Entry 9ERS (X-ray diffraction, 1.59 A resolution); this record covers chains L and M of the 4 polymer chains in the assembly.

[Chain L (and M)]
Protein: Hydrogenase-2 large chain
From: Escherichia coli
Notes: EC 1.12.99.6; chain M of this document is another copy of the same molecule, construct and numbering; everything in this record applies to it too
UniProt: P0ACE0 (MBHM_ECOLI); residues 1-567 here = UniProt positions 1-567
Sequence (567 residues; row label = number of the first residue in the row):
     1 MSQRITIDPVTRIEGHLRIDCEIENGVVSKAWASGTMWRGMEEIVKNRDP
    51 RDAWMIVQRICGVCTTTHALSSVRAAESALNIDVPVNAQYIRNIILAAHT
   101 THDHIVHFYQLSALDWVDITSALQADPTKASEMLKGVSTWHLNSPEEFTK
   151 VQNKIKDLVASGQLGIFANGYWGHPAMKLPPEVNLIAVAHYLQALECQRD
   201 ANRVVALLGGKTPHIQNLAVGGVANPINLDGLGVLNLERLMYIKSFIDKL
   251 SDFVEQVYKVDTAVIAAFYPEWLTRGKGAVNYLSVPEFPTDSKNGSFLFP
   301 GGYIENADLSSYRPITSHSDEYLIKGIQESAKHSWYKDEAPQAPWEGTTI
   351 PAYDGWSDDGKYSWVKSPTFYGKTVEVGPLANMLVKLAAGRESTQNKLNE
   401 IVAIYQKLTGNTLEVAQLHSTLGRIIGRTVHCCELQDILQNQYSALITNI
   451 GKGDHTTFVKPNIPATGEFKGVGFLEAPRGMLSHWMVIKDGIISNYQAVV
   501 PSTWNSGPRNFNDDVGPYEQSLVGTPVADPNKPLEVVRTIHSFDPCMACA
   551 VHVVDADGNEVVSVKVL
Not modelled in the structure: 1, 553-567
Ion coordination: Mg2+: Glu42, Ala498; Ni2+: Cys61, Cys64, Cys546, Cys549; carbonmonoxide-(dicyano) iron Fe: Cys64, Cys549
Small-molecule neighbours: carbonmonoxide-(dicyano) iron (FCO): Cys64, Thr67, His68, Ala477, Pro478, Arg479, Leu482, Val500, Pro501, Ser502, Cys546, Cys549
UniProt features mapped onto this chain:
  - binding site (Ni(2+)): Cys61, Cys64, Cys546, Cys549
  - site: His552, Val553 (Cleavage)

[Interface between chain L and chain M]
Pairs across the interface (22; chain L residue first):
  Lys135(L) - Pro145(M)
  Lys135(L) - Glu146(M)  salt bridge
  Thr139(L) - Glu146(M)
  Thr139(L) - Lys150(M)
  Trp140(L) - Glu146(M)
  His141(L) - Leu142(M)
  His141(L) - Ser144(M)  hydrogen bond (backbone-side chain)
  His141(L) - Glu147(M)  salt bridge
  His141(L) - Lys150(M)
  Leu142(L) - His141(M)
  Leu142(L) - Leu142(M)  hydrophobic
  Ser144(L) - His141(M)  hydrogen bond (side chain-backbone)
  Pro145(L) - Lys135(M)
  Glu146(L) - Lys135(M)  salt bridge
  Glu146(L) - Thr139(M)
  Glu146(L) - Trp140(M)
  Glu147(L) - His141(M)  salt bridge
  Lys150(L) - Thr139(M)
  Lys150(L) - His141(M)
  Lys150(L) - Asp252(M)  salt bridge
  Lys150(L) - Gln256(M)  hydrogen bond
  Gln256(L) - Lys150(M)  hydrogen bond
Also at the interface, not in a pair above, chain L (13 interface residues in all): Ser138, Asp252
Also at the interface, not in a pair above, chain M (13 interface residues in all): Ser138

[Overview]
Chain L and chain M each contribute 13 residues to their interface; the contacts include 4 hydrogen bonds and
5 salt bridges. Polar contacts include Lys135(L)-Glu146(M), His141(L)-Glu147(M) and Lys150(L)-Asp252(M). Chain
L binds carbonmonoxide-(dicyano) iron. UniProt lists 4 Ni2+-binding residues on chain L.
Both chains are Hydrogenase-2 large chain (Escherichia coli). Entry 9ERS (Hydrogenase-2 Ni-C state) was
determined by X-ray diffraction.
